Entry 5XKV (X-ray diffraction, 1.40 A resolution); this record covers chain A.

== Chain A ==
Protein: Myoglobin
From: Physeter catodon
UniProtKB: P02185 (MYG_PHYCD); residues 1-153 here correspond to UniProt positions 2-154 (UniProt number = residue number + 1)
Amino-acid sequence (153 residues; each row starts with the number of its first residue):
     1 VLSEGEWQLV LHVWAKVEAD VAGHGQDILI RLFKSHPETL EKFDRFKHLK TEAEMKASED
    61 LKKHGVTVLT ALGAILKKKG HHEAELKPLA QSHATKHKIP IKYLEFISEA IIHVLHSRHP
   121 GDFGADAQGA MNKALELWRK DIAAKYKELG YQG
Construct notes: engineered mutation W138 (Phe139 in P02185)
Swiss-Prot annotation at these positions:
  - binding site (nitrite): H64
  - binding site (O2): H64
  - binding site (heme b): H93
  - modified residue: S3 (Phosphoserine), T67 (Phosphothreonine)
Metal / ion sites: heme Fe near H93 (its only coordinating residue here)
Residues lining bound ligands: heme (HEM): L32, T39, K42, F43, R45, H64, T67, V68, A71, L72, L89, S92, H93, H97, I99, Y103, L104, I107, I111, W138

== In short ==
Ligands of chain A: heme. Curated annotation (UniProt) lists nitrite-binding residue H64, O2-binding residue
H64 and heme b-binding residue H93.
Chain A is Myoglobin (Physeter catodon); the structure, structure of sperm whale myoglobin F138W, was
determined by X-ray diffraction (same publication as 5XKW).
